PDB entry 7MSM | electron microscopy, 2.79 A resolution | chains a and d of the 55 polymer chains in the assembly

== Chain a ==
Molecule: 16S rRNA
Source organism: Mycobacterium tuberculosis H37Rv
Sequence (1537 nucleotides; row label = number of the first residue in the row):
     1 UUUUGUUUGG AGAGUUUGAU CCUGGCUCAG GACGAACGCU GGCGGCGUGC UUAACACAUG
    61 CAAGUCGAAC GGAAAGGUCU CUUCGGAGAU ACUCGAGUGG CGAACGGGUG AGUAACACGU
   121 GGGUGAUCUG CCCUGCACUU CGGGAUAAGC CUGGGAAACU GGGUCUAAUA CCGGAUAGGA
   181 CCACGGGAUG CAUGUCUUGU GGUGGAAAGC GCUUUAGCGG UGUGGGAUGA GCCCGCGGCC
   241 UAUCAGCUUG UUGGUGGGGU GACGGCCUAC CAAGGCGACG ACGGGUAGCC GGCCUGAGAG
   301 GGUGUCCGGC CACACUGGGA CUGAGAUACG GCCCAGACUC CUACGGGAGG CAGCAGUGGG
   361 GAAUAUUGCA CAAUGGGCGC AAGCCUGAUG CAGCGACGCC GCGUGGGGGA UGACGGCCUU
   421 CGGGUUGUAA ACCUCUUUCA CCAUCGACGA AGGUCCGGGU UCUCUCGGAU UGACGGUAGG
   481 UGGAGAAGAA GCACCGGCCA ACUACGUGCC AGCAGCCXCG GUAAUACGUA GGGUGCGAGC
   541 GUUGUCCGGA AUUACUGGGC GUAAAGAGCU CGUAGGUGGU UUGUCGCGUU GUUCGUGAAA
   601 UCUCACGGCU UAACUGUGAG CGUGCGGGCG AUACGGGCAG ACUAGAGUAC UGCAGGGGAG
   661 ACUGGAAUUC CUGGUGUAGC GGUGGAAUGC GCAGAUAUCA GGAGGAACAC CGGUGGCGAA
   721 GGCGGGUCUC UGGGCAGUAA CUGACGCUGA GGAGCGAAAG CGUGGGGAGC GAACAGGAUU
   781 AGAUACCCUG GUAGUCCACG CCGUAAACGG UGGGUACUAG GUGUGGGUUU CCUUCCUUGG
   841 GAUCCGUGCC GUAGCUAACG CAUUAAGUAC CCCGCCUGGG GAGUACGGCC GCAAGGCUAA
   901 AACUCAAAGG AAUUGACGGG GGCCCGCACA AGCGGCGGAG CAUGUGGAUU AAUUCGAUGX
   961 AACGCGAAGA ACCUUACCUG GGUUUGACAU GCACAGGACG CGUCUAGAGA UAGGCGUUCC
  1021 CUUGUGGCCU GUGUGCAGGU GGUGCAUGGC UGUCGUCAGC UCGUGUCGUG AGAUGUUGGG
  1081 UUAAGUCCCG CAACGAGCGC AACCCUUGUC UCAUGUUGCC AGCACGUAAU GGUGGGGACU
  1141 CGUGAGAGAC UGCCGGGGUC AACUCGGAGG AAGGUGGGGA UGACGUCAAG UCAUCAUGCC
  1201 CCUUAUGUCC AGGGCUUCAC ACAUGCUACA AUGGCCGGUA CAAAGGGCUG CGAUGCCGCG
  1261 AGGUUAAGCG AAUCCUUAAA AGCCGGUCUC AGUUCGGAUC GGGGUCUGCA ACUCGACCCC
  1321 GUGAAGUCGG AGUCGCUAGU AAUCGCAGAU CAGCAACGCU GCGGUGAAUA CGUUCCCGGG
  1381 CCUUGUACAC ACCGCCCGUC ACGUCAUGAA AGUCGGUAAC ACCCGAAGCC AGUGGCCUAA
  1441 CCCUCGGGAG GGAGCUGUCG AAGGUGGGAU CGGCGAUUGG GACGAAGUCG UAACAAGGUA
  1501 GCCGUACCGG AAGGUGCGGC UGGAUCACCU CCUUUCU
Unresolved in the structure: 1-7, 1527-1537
Modified positions: G7M (N7-methyl-guanosine-5'-monophosphate) at position 518, 2MG (2N-methylguanosine-5'-monophosphate) at position 959, 5MC (5-methylcytidine-5'-monophosphate) at position 960, 4OC (4n,o2'-methylcytidine-5'-monophosphate) at position 1395, UR3 (3-methyluridine-5'-monophoshate) at position 1491, MA6 (6N-dimethyladenosine-5'-monophoshate) at position 1511, MA6 (6N-dimethyladenosine-5'-monophoshate) at position 1512
Metal / ion sites: Mg2+ site 1: U15, G24; Mg2+ site 2 near G24 (its only coordinating residue here); Mg2+ site 3: U51, G110; Mg2+ site 4 near A56 (its only coordinating residue here); Mg2+ site 5 near G95 (its only coordinating residue here); Mg2+ site 6 near G100 (its only coordinating residue here); Mg2+ site 7 near A104 (its only coordinating residue here); Mg2+ site 8 near C105 (its only coordinating residue here); Mg2+ site 9: A111, G112, G288; Mg2+ site 10 near A167 (its only coordinating residue here); Mg2+ site 11: G173, A207; Mg2+ site 12 near G205 (its only coordinating residue here); 60 more Mg2+ sites not listed

== Chain d ==
Protein: 30S ribosomal protein S4
Source organism: Mycobacterium tuberculosis (strain ATCC 25618 / H37Rv)
UniProt: P9WH35 (RS4_MYCTU); residue numbers follow UniProt; this construct covers 1-201
Amino-acid sequence (201 residues; numbered 1 to 201; the number before each row is that of its first residue):
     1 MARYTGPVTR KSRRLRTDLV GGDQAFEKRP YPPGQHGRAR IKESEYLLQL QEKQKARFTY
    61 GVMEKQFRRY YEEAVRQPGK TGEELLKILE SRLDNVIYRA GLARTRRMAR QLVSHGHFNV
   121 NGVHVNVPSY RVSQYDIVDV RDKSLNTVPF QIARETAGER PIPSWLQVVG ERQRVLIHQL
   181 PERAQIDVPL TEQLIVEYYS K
Unresolved in the structure: 1

== Chain a / chain d interface ==
Pairs across the interface (107; chain a residue first):
  A11(a) / Gln-49(d)  base contact
  A11(a) / Glu-197(d)  hydrogen bond to the base
  A11(a) / Ser-200(d)  base contact
  A11(a) / Lys-201(d)  base contact
  A29(a) / Lys-201(d)  hydrogen bond to the sugar
  G31(a) / Arg-68(d)  sugar contact
  C400(a) / Arg-69(d)  salt bridge to the phosphate
  G401(a) / Gln-66(d)  phosphate contact
  G401(a) / Ser-129(d)  phosphate contact
  C402(a) / Gln-66(d)  phosphate contact
  C402(a) / Pro-128(d)  sugar contact
  C402(a) / Ser-129(d)  hydrogen bond to the phosphate
  G403(a) / Ala-2(d)  base contact
  G403(a) / Arg-3(d)  phosphate contact
  G403(a) / Arg-110(d)  salt bridge to the phosphate
  G403(a) / Ser-114(d)  phosphate contact
  G403(a) / Pro-128(d)  phosphate contact
  U404(a) / Ala-2(d)  base contact
  U404(a) / Arg-3(d)  salt bridge to the phosphate
  U404(a) / Gln-111(d)  phosphate contact
  G405(a) / Arg-3(d)  sugar contact
  G405(a) / Gln-111(d)  hydrogen bond to the base
  G406(a) / Arg-107(d)  salt bridge to the phosphate
  G406(a) / Met-108(d)  sugar contact
  G406(a) / Gln-111(d)  hydrogen bond to the sugar
  G407(a) / Thr-105(d)  hydrogen bond to the phosphate
  G407(a) / Arg-107(d)  phosphate contact
  G407(a) / Met-108(d)  sugar contact
  G408(a) / Thr-105(d)  phosphate contact
  G412(a) / Lys-28(d)  base contact
  G424(a) / Arg-38(d)  hydrogen bond to the phosphate
  U425(a) / Arg-29(d)  salt bridge to the phosphate
  U425(a) / Tyr-31(d)  hydrogen bond to the phosphate
  U425(a) / Gly-34(d)  phosphate contact
  U425(a) / Gln-35(d)  sugar contact
  U425(a) / Arg-38(d)  salt bridge to the phosphate
  U426(a) / Arg-10(d)  hydrogen bond to the phosphate
  U426(a) / Arg-13(d)  salt bridge to the phosphate
  U426(a) / Arg-29(d)  salt bridge to the phosphate
  U426(a) / Pro-33(d)  phosphate contact
  U426(a) / Gly-34(d)  phosphate contact
  G427(a) / Pro-7(d)  phosphate contact
  G427(a) / Arg-10(d)  salt bridge to the phosphate
  G427(a) / Arg-13(d)  sugar contact
  G427(a) / Arg-29(d)  hydrogen bond to the phosphate
  U428(a) / Thr-9(d)  sugar contact
  U428(a) / Arg-13(d)  salt bridge to the phosphate
  U428(a) / Ala-25(d)  sugar contact
  U428(a) / Arg-29(d)  salt bridge to the phosphate
  A429(a) / Pro-7(d)  phosphate contact
  A429(a) / Val-8(d)  hydrogen bond to the phosphate
  A429(a) / Thr-9(d)  hydrogen bond to the phosphate
  C435(a) / Val-148(d)  phosphate contact
  C435(a) / Pro-149(d)  sugar contact
  U436(a) / His-117(d)  hydrogen bond to the sugar
  U436(a) / Thr-147(d)  sugar contact
  U436(a) / Pro-149(d)  sugar contact
  U437(a) / His-115(d)  sugar contact
  U437(a) / His-117(d)  phosphate contact
  U438(a) / Ser-114(d)  sugar contact
  U438(a) / His-115(d)  hydrogen bond to the sugar
  U438(a) / Asn-126(d)  hydrogen bond to the sugar
  G480(a) / His-124(d)  phosphate contact
  U481(a) / Arg-141(d)  salt bridge to the phosphate
  G482(a) / Lys-143(d)  salt bridge to the phosphate
  A486(a) / His-115(d)  base contact
  A490(a) / Ala-2(d)  base contact
  C498(a) / Lys-42(d)  salt bridge to the phosphate
  A500(a) / Lys-42(d)  salt bridge to the phosphate
  A500(a) / Ser-44(d)  phosphate contact
  A500(a) / Tyr-46(d)  sugar contact
  A500(a) / Leu-47(d)  sugar contact
  A500(a) / Leu-50(d)  sugar contact
  A501(a) / Leu-47(d)  phosphate contact
  C502(a) / His-36(d)  base contact
  U503(a) / His-36(d)  hydrogen bond to the sugar
  G531(a) / Gln-35(d)  base contact
  G532(a) / Gly-34(d)  sugar contact
  G532(a) / Gln-35(d)  hydrogen bond to the sugar
  G533(a) / Arg-10(d)  salt bridge to the phosphate
  G533(a) / Arg-14(d)  hydrogen bond to the phosphate
  G533(a) / Gly-34(d)  sugar contact
  U534(a) / Arg-14(d)  salt bridge to the phosphate
  G535(a) / Lys-11(d)  salt bridge to the phosphate
  G535(a) / Gln-54(d)  phosphate contact
  C536(a) / Lys-53(d)  salt bridge to the phosphate
  C536(a) / Gln-54(d)  hydrogen bond to the phosphate
  C536(a) / Arg-57(d)  salt bridge to the phosphate
  C536(a) / Glu-64(d)  phosphate contact
  G537(a) / Tyr-4(d)  base contact
  G537(a) / Arg-57(d)  salt bridge to the phosphate
  G537(a) / Met-63(d)  base contact
  G537(a) / Glu-64(d)  hydrogen bond to the phosphate
  G537(a) / Lys-65(d)  hydrogen bond to the phosphate
  A538(a) / Ala-2(d)  hydrogen bond to the phosphate
  G539(a) / Lys-65(d)  phosphate contact
  U603(a) / Arg-76(d)  phosphate contact
  C604(a) / Arg-76(d)  salt bridge to the phosphate
  U610(a) / Val-123(d)  sugar contact
  U610(a) / His-124(d)  sugar contact
  U610(a) / Val-125(d)  sugar contact
  U610(a) / Asn-126(d)  hydrogen bond to the base
  U610(a) / Val-127(d)  base contact
  U611(a) / Val-127(d)  base contact
  U611(a) / Ser-129(d)  base contact
  U611(a) / Tyr-130(d)  sugar contact
  A613(a) / Arg-69(d)  sugar contact
Other interface residues (no listed pair), chain a (54 interface residues in all): U8, G30, A410, C418, C439, G483, C499
Other interface residues (no listed pair), chain d (66 interface residues in all): Thr-5, Gly-6, Gln-24, Gly-79, Arg-104, Arg-131, Tyr-198

== In short ==
Chain a and chain d form an interface of 54 and 66 residues respectively; the contacts include 23 hydrogen
bonds and 22 salt bridges. Polar contacts include A11(a)/Glu-197(d), G405(a)/Gln-111(d) and
U610(a)/Asn-126(d). U15(a) and G24(a) coordinate Mg2+ site 1.
Here chain a is 16S rRNA (Mycobacterium tuberculosis H37Rv) and chain d is 30S ribosomal protein S4
(Mycobacterium tuberculosis (strain ATCC 25618 / H37Rv)). Entry 7MSM (Mtb 70SIC in complex with MtbEttA at
Trans_R0 state) was determined by electron microscopy (same publication as 7MSC, 7MSH, 7MSZ, 7MT2, 7MT3 and
7MT7).
